PDB entry 7S9P | X-ray diffraction, 1.86 A resolution | chains T and A of the 4 polymer chains in the assembly

# Chain T
Molecule: 16-nt DNA strand
Sequence (16 nucleotides; row label = number of the first residue in the row):
     1 CCGACXTCGC ATCAGC
Modified / non-standard residues: 8NI (N-[(5S)-2-amino-5-formamido-6-oxo-5,6-dihydropyrimidin-4-yl]-2-deoxy-5-O-phosphono-beta-D-erythro-pentofuranosylamine) at position 6

# Chain A
Protein: DNA polymerase beta
From: Homo sapiens
Notes: EC 2.7.7.7, 4.2.99.-
Reference sequence: P06746 (DPOLB_HUMAN); residue numbers follow UniProt; this construct covers 1-335
Sequence (335 residues; each row starts with the number of its first residue):
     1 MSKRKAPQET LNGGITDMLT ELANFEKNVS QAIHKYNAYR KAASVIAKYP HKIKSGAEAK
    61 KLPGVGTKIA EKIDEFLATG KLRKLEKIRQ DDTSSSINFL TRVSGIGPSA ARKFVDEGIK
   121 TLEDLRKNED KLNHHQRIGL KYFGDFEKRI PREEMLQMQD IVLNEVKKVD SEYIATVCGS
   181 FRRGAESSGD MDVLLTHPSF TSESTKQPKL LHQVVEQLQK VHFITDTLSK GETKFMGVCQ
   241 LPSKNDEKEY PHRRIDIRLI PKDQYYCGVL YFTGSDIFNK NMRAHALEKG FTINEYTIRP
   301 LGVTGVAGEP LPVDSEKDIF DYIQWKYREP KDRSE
Disordered / not traced: 1-9
Swiss-Prot annotation at these positions:
  - region: Arg-183 to Asp-192 (DNA-binding)
  - active site: Lys-72 (Nucleophile)
  - binding site (K(+)): Lys-60, Leu-62, Val-65, Thr-101, Val-103, Ile-106
  - binding site (Na(+)): Lys-60, Leu-62, Val-65, Thr-101, Val-103, Ile-106
  - binding site (dATP): Arg-149, Ser-180, Arg-183, Gly-189, Asp-190
  - binding site (dCTP): Arg-149, Ser-180, Arg-183, Gly-189, Asp-190
  - binding site (dGTP): Arg-149, Ser-180, Arg-183, Gly-189, Asp-190, Asp-192
  - binding site (dTTP): Arg-149, Ser-180, Arg-183, Gly-189, Asp-190
  - binding site (Mg(2+)): Asp-190, Asp-192, Asp-256
  - modified residue: Lys-72 (N6-acetyllysine), Arg-83 (Omega-N-methylarginine), Arg-152 (Omega-N-methylarginine)
  - cross-link (Glycyl lysine isopeptide (Lys-Gly)): Lys-41 (interchain with G-Cter in ubiquitin), Lys-61 (interchain with G-Cter in ubiquitin), Lys-81 (interchain with G-Cter in ubiquitin)
  - natural variant: Leu-22 (L22P: Found in a gastric cancer sample; uncertain significance), Tyr-39 (Y39C: Found in a gastric cancer sample; uncertain significance), Gly-118 (G118V: Decreased DNA-directed DNA polymerase activity), Arg-137 (R137Q: Decreased function in base-excision repair), Arg-149 (R149I: Decreased DNA-directed DNA polymerase activity), Asp-160 (D160N: Found in a gastric cancer sample; uncertain significance), Cys-239 (C239R: Found in a gastric cancer sample; uncertain significance), Lys-289 (K289M: Found in a colon cancer sample; uncertain significance), Asn-294 (N294D: Found in a gastric cancer sample; uncertain significance), Glu-295 (E295K: Found in a gastric cancer sample; uncertain significance)
  - mutagenesis: Phe-25 (F25W: No effect on 5'-dRP lyase activity. Decreased ssDNA binding), His-34 (H34G: Decreased 5'-dRP lyase activity. Decreased ssDNA binding), Lys-35 (K35A: Decreased 5'-dRP lyase activity. Decreased ssDNA binding. Loss of 5'-dRP lyase activity; when associated with A-68 and A-72. Decreased ssDNA binding; when associated with A-68 and A-72 ...), Tyr-39 (Y39F: No effect on 5'-dRP lyase activity; Y39Q: Abolishes DNA polymerase and 5'-dRP lyase activity), Lys-41 (K41R: Abolishes ubiquitination; when associated with R-61 and R-81), Lys-60 (K60A: Decreased 5'-dRP lyase activity. Decreased ssDNA binding), Lys-61 (K61R: Abolishes ubiquitination; when associated with R-41 and R-81), Lys-68 (K68A: No effect on 5'-dRP lyase activity. Decreased ssDNA binding. Loss of 5'-dRP lyase activity; when associated with A-35 and A-72. Decreased ssDNA binding; when associated with A-35 and A-72 ...), Glu-71 (E71Q: No effect on 5'-dRP lyase activity. No effect on structure shown by circular dichroism. No effect on ssDNA binding), Lys-72 (K72A: Severely reduced 5'-dRP lyase activity. Does not affect ssDNA binding. Loss of 5'-dRP lyase activity; when associated with A-35 and A-68. Decreased ssDNA binding ...), Glu-75 (E75A: Slightly decreased 5'-dRP lyase activity. Decreased ssDNA binding. No effect on structure shown by circular dichroism), Lys-81 (K81R: Abolishes ubiquitination; when associated with R-41 and R-61), 5 further mutagenesis entries in UniProt
Bound ions: Na+ site 1: Lys-60, Leu-62, Val-65 (shared with 1 residue of chain D); Na+ site 2: Thr-101, Val-103, Ile-106 (shared with 1 residue of chain P); Mn2+ site 1: Asp-145, His-252; Mn2+ site 2: Asp-190, Asp-192, Asp-256 (together with XC5) (shared with 1 residue of chain P); Mn2+ site 3: Asp-190, Asp-192 (together with XC5)
Residues lining bound ligands: XC5 (2'-deoxy-5'-O-[(S)-hydroxy{[(S)-hydroxy(phosphonooxy)phosphoryl]methyl}phosphoryl]cytidine): Arg-149, Gly-179, Ser-180, Arg-183, Ser-188, Gly-189, Asp-190, Asp-192, Asp-256, Tyr-271, Phe-272, Thr-273, Gly-274, Ser-275, Asp-276, Asn-279

# Chain T / chain A interface
Residue-residue contacts (28):
  DC5(T) / His-34(A)  stacking on the base
  DC5(T) / Lys-280(A)  phosphate contact
  DC5(T) / Leu-287(A)  phosphate contact
  8NI_6(T) / Asn-37(A)  base contact
  8NI_6(T) / Lys-280(A)  salt bridge to the phosphate
  8NI_6(T) / Arg-283(A)  base contact
  8NI_6(T) / Leu-287(A)  phosphate contact
  DT7(T) / Arg-283(A)  hydrogen bond to the sugar
  DT7(T) / Leu-287(A)  phosphate contact
  DT7(T) / Thr-292(A)  hydrogen bond to the phosphate
  DT7(T) / Ile-293(A)  sugar contact
  DT7(T) / Asn-294(A)  phosphate contact
  DC8(T) / Asn-294(A)  hydrogen bond to the phosphate
  DC8(T) / Glu-295(A)  sugar contact
  DC8(T) / Arg-299(A)  salt bridge to the phosphate
  DG9(T) / Thr-233(A)  phosphate contact
  DG9(T) / Lys-234(A)  phosphate contact
  DG9(T) / Arg-258(A)  sugar contact
  DG9(T) / Tyr-296(A)  hydrogen bond to the phosphate
  DC10(T) / Ser-229(A)  phosphate contact
  DC10(T) / Lys-230(A)  hydrogen bond to the phosphate
  DC10(T) / Gly-231(A)  phosphate contact
  DC10(T) / Glu-232(A)  hydrogen bond to the phosphate
  DC10(T) / Thr-233(A)  hydrogen bond to the phosphate
  DC10(T) / Lys-234(A)  hydrogen bond to the phosphate
  DA11(T) / Ser-229(A)  phosphate contact
  DA11(T) / Lys-230(A)  hydrogen bond to the phosphate
  DT12(T) / Asn-133(A)  phosphate contact
Also at the interface, not in a pair above, chain A (23 interface residues in all): His-134, Tyr-271, Asn-279, Ala-284

# Overview
The interface between chain T and chain A involves 8 residues on one side and 23 on the other, with 9 hydrogen
bonds, 2 salt bridges and 1 aromatic stacking contact. Polar contacts include DT7(T)/Arg-283(A),
DT7(T)/Thr-292(A) and DC8(T)/Asn-294(A). Bound to chain A: compound XC5.
Here chain T is a 16-nt DNA strand and chain A is DNA polymerase beta (Homo sapiens). Entry 7S9P (Ternary
complex of DNA Polymerase Beta with Template Fapy-dG and an incoming dCTP analog) was determined by X-ray
diffraction (same publication as 7S9J, 7S9K, 7S9L, 7S9M, 7S9N, 7S9O and 7S9Q).
